1M0Z - chain A; structure by X-ray diffraction, 1.85 A resolution.

Chain A:
Name: Glycoprotein Ib alpha
Organism: Homo sapiens
Notes: fragment: von Willebrand Factor binding domain
UniProtKB: P07359 (GP1BA_HUMAN); residues 1-290 here correspond to UniProt positions 17-306 (UniProt number = residue number + 16)
Amino-acid sequence (290 residues; each row starts with the number of its first residue):
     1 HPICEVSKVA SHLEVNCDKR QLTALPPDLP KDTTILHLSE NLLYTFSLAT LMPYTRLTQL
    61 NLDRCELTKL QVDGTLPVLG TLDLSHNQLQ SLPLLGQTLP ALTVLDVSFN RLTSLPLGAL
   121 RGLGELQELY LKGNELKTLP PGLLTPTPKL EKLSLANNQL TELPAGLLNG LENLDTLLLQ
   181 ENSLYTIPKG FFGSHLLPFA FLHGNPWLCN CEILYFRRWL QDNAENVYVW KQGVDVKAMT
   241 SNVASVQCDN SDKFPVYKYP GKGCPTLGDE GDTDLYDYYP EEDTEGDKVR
Disordered / not traced: 9-11, 235-238, 267-290
Differences from the reference sequence: engineered mutation Gln21 (Asn37 in P07359), Gln159 (Asn175 in P07359)
Disulfides: Cys4-Cys17, Cys209-Cys248, Cys211-Cys264

In short:
Chain A is Glycoprotein Ib alpha (Homo sapiens); the structure, Crystal Structure of the von Willebrand Factor
Binding Domain of Glycoprotein Ib alpha, was determined by X-ray diffraction together with 1M10 from the same
study.
